PDB entry 7ZPA | electron microscopy, 3.90 A resolution | chains B and D of the 4 polymer chains in the assembly

Chain B:
Molecule: PLP-dependent aminotransferase family protein
Source organism: Alkalihalobacillus clausii
UniProtKB: A0A268NVG2 (A0A268NVG2_ALKCL); residue numbers follow UniProt; this construct covers 1-464
Chain sequence (478 residues; row label = number of the first residue in the row):
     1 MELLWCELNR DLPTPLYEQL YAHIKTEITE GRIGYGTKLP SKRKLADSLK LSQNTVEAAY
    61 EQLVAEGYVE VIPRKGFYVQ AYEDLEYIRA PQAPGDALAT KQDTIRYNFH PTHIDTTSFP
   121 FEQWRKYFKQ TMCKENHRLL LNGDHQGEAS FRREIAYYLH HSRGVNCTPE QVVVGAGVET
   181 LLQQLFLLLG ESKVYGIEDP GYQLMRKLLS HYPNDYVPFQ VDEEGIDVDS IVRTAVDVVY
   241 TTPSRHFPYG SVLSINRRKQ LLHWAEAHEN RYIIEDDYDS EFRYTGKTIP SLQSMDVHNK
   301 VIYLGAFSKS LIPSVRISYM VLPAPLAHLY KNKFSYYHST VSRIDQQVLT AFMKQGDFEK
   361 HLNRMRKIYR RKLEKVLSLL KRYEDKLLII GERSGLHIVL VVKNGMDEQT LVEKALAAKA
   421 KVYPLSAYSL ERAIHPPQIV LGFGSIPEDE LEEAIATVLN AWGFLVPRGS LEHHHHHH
Disordered / not traced: 1-6, 88-102, 465-478
Construct notes: conflict Gln-92 (Lys in A0A268NVG2), Glu-191 (Ala in A0A268NVG2), Ser-192 (Asn in A0A268NVG2), Leu-388 (Ser in A0A268NVG2); expression tag (465-478)
Modified positions: Lys-309 ((2S)-2-amino-6-[[3-hydroxy-2-methyl-5-(phosphonooxymethyl)pyridin-4-yl]methylideneamino]hexanoic acid; LLP)
What the authors report for this chain:
  - mutagenesis - K126Q/K129Q, K360Q/R364Q, R370Q/R371Q: decreased binding to the 48-nt DNA strand
  - mutagenesis - K126Q/K129Q: abolished binding to bent fragment

Chain D:
Molecule: 48-nt DNA strand
Sequence (48 nucleotides; each row starts with the number of its first residue):
     1 AACTGACCAC ATTGTAAGTG TCAGTTTTTA AGAAAATGAT GAGGTCAG
Disordered / not traced: 1

Chain B / chain D interface:
Pairs across the interface (11; chain B residue first):
  Pro-15(B) / DG38(D)  phosphate contact
  Pro-15(B) / DA39(D)  phosphate contact
  Leu-16(B) / DA39(D)  phosphate contact
  Tyr-17(B) / DA39(D)  phosphate contact
  Ser-52(B) / DT40(D)  hydrogen bond to the phosphate
  Asn-54(B) / DA39(D)  hydrogen bond to the base
  Asn-54(B) / DT40(D)  base contact
  Arg-74(B) / DT45(D)  base contact
  Arg-74(B) / DC46(D)  hydrogen bond to the base
  Arg-74(B) / DA47(D)  sugar contact
  Lys-360(B) / DA16(D)  phosphate contact
Interface residues without a listed pair, chain B (13 interface residues in all): Arg-10, Arg-43, Leu-51, Gln-53, Thr-55, Arg-364
Interface residues without a listed pair, chain D (10 interface residues in all): DA17, DG43, DG44

Summary:
13 residues of chain B and 10 residues of chain D are in contact; the contacts include 3 hydrogen bonds. Among
the polar pairs are Asn-54(B)/DA39(D), Arg-74(B)/DC46(D) and Ser-52(B)/DT40(D). The paper reports that
K126Q/K129Q, K360Q/R364Q and R370Q/R371Q of chain B reduce binding to the 48-nt DNA strand; K126Q/K129Q of
chain B abolish binding to bent fragment.
Here chain B is PLP-dependent aminotransferase family protein (Alkalihalobacillus clausii) and chain D is a
48-nt DNA strand. Entry 7ZPA (Cryo-EM structure of holo-PdxR from Bacillus clausii bound to its target DNA in
the closed conformation ...) was determined by electron microscopy, deposited together with 7ZLA, 7ZN5, 7ZTH
and 7PQ9.
